PDB entry 6PSZ | electron microscopy, 3.20 A resolution | chains 1 and 2 of the 3 polymer chains in the assembly

== Chain 1 ==
Protein: VP1
Organism: Poliovirus type 1 (strain Mahoney)
Reference sequence: P03300 (POLG_POL1M); residues 1-302 here correspond to UniProt positions 580-881 (UniProt number = residue number + 579)
Sequence (302 residues; row label = number of the first residue in the row):
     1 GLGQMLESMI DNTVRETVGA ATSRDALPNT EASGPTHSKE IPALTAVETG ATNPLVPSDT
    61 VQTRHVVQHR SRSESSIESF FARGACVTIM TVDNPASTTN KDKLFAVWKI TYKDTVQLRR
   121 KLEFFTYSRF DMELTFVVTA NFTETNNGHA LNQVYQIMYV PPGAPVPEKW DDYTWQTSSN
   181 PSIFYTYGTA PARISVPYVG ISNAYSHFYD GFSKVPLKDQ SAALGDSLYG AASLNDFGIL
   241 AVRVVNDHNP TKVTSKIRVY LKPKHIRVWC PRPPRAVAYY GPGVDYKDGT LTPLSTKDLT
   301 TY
Unresolved in the structure: 1-68, 214-233, 282-302
Swiss-Prot annotation at these positions:
  - region: Gly-1 to Ala-21 (Amphipathic alpha-helix)
  - site: Tyr-302 (Cleavage)

== Chain 2 ==
Protein: VP2
Organism: Poliovirus type 1 (strain Mahoney)
Reference sequence: P03300 (POLG_POL1M); residues 1-272 here correspond to UniProt positions 70-341 (UniProt number = residue number + 69)
Sequence (272 residues; row label = number of the first residue in the row):
     1 SPNIEACGYS DRVLQLTLGN STITTQEAAN SVVAYGRWPE YLRDSEANPV DQPTEPDVAA
    61 CRFYTLDTVS WTKESRGWWW KLPDALRDMG LFGQNMYYHY LGRSGYTVHV QCNASKFHQG
   121 ALGVFAVPEM CLAGDSNTTT MHTSYQNANP GEKGGTFTGT FTPDNNQTSP ARRFCPVDYL
   181 LGNGTLLGNA FVFPHQIINL RTNNCATLVL PYVNSLSIDS MVKHNNWGIA ILPLAPLNFA
   241 SESSPEIPIT LTIAPMCCEF NGLRNITLPR LQ
Unresolved in the structure: 1-12, 44-51, 135-142, 160-173, 265-272
Swiss-Prot annotation at these positions:
  - site: Gln-272 (Cleavage)
Reported in the primary citation:
  - conformationally variable residues (order/disorder transition): Arg-43 to Pro-53

== Chain 1 / chain 2 interface ==
Contacting residue pairs - 41 pairs, chain 1 then chain 2:
  Thr-126(1) / Glu-129(2)
  Tyr-127(1) / Glu-129(2)  hydrogen bond
  Tyr-127(1) / Val-213(2)  hydrophobic
  Tyr-127(1) / Asn-214(2)
  Tyr-127(1) / Ser-215(2)
  Ser-202(1) / Ser-215(2)
  Ser-202(1) / Leu-216(2)
  Asn-203(1) / Ser-215(2)
  Ala-204(1) / Ser-215(2)
  Ser-206(1) / Ser-215(2)
  Phe-208(1) / Glu-129(2)
  Tyr-209(1) / Glu-129(2)
  Tyr-209(1) / His-224(2)
  Asp-210(1) / Lys-81(2)  salt bridge
  Asp-210(1) / Glu-129(2)  hydrogen bond (backbone-side chain)
  Asp-210(1) / Met-130(2)
  Asp-210(1) / His-224(2)  hydrogen bond (backbone-side chain)
  Asp-210(1) / Asn-225(2)  hydrogen bond (backbone-backbone)
  Gly-211(1) / Lys-223(2)
  Gly-211(1) / His-224(2)
  Phe-212(1) / Thr-143(2)
  Phe-212(1) / Ser-144(2)
  Phe-212(1) / Tyr-145(2)  hydrophobic
  Phe-212(1) / Asn-149(2)
  Phe-212(1) / Lys-223(2)
  Cys-270(1) / Tyr-35(2)
  Cys-270(1) / Val-213(2)  hydrophobic
  Pro-271(1) / Phe-193(2)
  Arg-272(1) / Pro-128(2)  hydrogen bond (side chain-backbone)
  Arg-272(1) / Glu-129(2)
  Arg-272(1) / Val-192(2)
  Pro-273(1) / Thr-185(2)
  Pro-273(1) / Asn-189(2)
  Pro-273(1) / Ala-190(2)  hydrophobic
  Pro-273(1) / Val-192(2)
  Pro-273(1) / Phe-193(2)
  Arg-275(1) / Asn-183(2)
  Ala-276(1) / Gly-184(2)
  Tyr-279(1) / Asn-183(2)
  Tyr-279(1) / Gly-184(2)  hydrogen bond (side chain-backbone)
  Tyr-279(1) / Thr-185(2)
Also at the interface, not in a pair above, chain 1 (19 interface residues in all): Pro-274
Also at the interface, not in a pair above, chain 2 (27 interface residues in all): Val-127, Cys-131, Ala-148, Ser-217

== In short ==
Chain 1 and chain 2 form an interface of 19 and 27 residues respectively, with 6 hydrogen bonds and 1 salt
bridge. Polar contacts include Asp-210(1)/Lys-81(2), Tyr-127(1)/Glu-129(2) and Asp-210(1)/Glu-129(2). The
paper reports conformational variability at Arg-43(2).
Chain 1 is VP1 and chain 2 is VP2, both from Poliovirus type 1 (strain Mahoney); the structure, Poliovirus
(Type 1 Mahoney), heat-catalysed 135S particle, was determined by electron microscopy (same publication as
6Q0B, 6P9O and 6P9W).
